PDB entry 5VXH | X-ray diffraction, 1.84 A resolution | chains A and B

[Chain A (and B)]
Molecule: 3-oxoacyl-[ACP] synthase III
From: Xanthomonas campestris pv. campestris (strain ATCC 33913 / DSM 3586 / NCPPB 528 / LMG 568 / P 25)
Notes: EC 2.3.1.41; chain B of this document is another copy of the same molecule, construct and numbering; everything in this record applies to it too
UniProtKB: Q8PDX2 (Q8PDX2_XANCP); residues 21-358 here correspond to UniProt positions 1-338 (UniProt number = residue number - 20)
Chain sequence (358 residues; row label = number of the first residue in the row):
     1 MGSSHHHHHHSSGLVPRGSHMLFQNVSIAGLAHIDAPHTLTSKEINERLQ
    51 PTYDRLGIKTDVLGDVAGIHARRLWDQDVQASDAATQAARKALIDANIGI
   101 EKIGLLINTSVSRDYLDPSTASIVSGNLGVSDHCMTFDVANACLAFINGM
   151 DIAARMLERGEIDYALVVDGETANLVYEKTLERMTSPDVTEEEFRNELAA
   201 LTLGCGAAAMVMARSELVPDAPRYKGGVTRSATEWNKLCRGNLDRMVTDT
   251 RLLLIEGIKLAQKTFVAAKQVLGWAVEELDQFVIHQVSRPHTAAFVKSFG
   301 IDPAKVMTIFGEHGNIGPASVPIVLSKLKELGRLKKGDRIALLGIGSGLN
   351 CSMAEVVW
Not modelled in the structure: 1-13 (chain B: 1-20, 238-249)
Sequence notes: initiating methionine (1); expression tag (2-20); engineered mutation Asp-117 (Glu97 in Q8PDX2)
UniProt features mapped onto this chain:
  - active site: Cys-143 (Acyl-thioester intermediate)
  - binding site (Mn(2+)): His-38, Asp-76
  - site: His-285 (Important for activity)

[Chain A / chain B interface]
Pairs across the interface - 81 pairs, chain A then chain B:
  Met-21(A) with Arg-159(B), hydrogen bond (backbone-side chain); Gly-160(B); Glu-161(B)
  Leu-22(A) with Arg-159(B), hydrogen bond (backbone-side chain)
  Phe-23(A) with Arg-159(B)
  Arg-113(A) with Leu-116(B)
  Leu-116(A) with Val-111(B)
  Asp-117(A) with Ala-142(B); Ser-347(B), hydrogen bond
  Pro-118(A) with Ser-347(B)
  Ser-119(A) with Ala-140(B)
  Ser-122(A) with Thr-233(B); Asn-236(B); Gly-348(B)
  Ile-123(A) with Asn-236(B)
  Ser-125(A) with Thr-233(B)
  Gly-126(A) with Thr-233(B); Asn-236(B); Lys-237(B)
  Val-130(A) with Thr-233(B)
  Ser-131(A) with Ser-231(B), hydrogen bond (backbone-side chain)
  Asp-132(A) with Arg-230(B); Ser-231(B), hydrogen bond (backbone-backbone); Lys-263(B), salt bridge
  His-133(A) with Arg-230(B), hydrogen bond
  Cys-134(A) with Ser-231(B), hydrogen bond (backbone-side chain)
  Met-135(A) with Thr-229(B)
  Thr-136(A) with Asn-141(B), hydrogen bond (backbone-side chain); Asn-350(B), hydrogen bond
  Phe-137(A) with Ala-140(B); Asn-141(B); Ile-152(B), hydrophobic
  Asp-138(A) with Val-139(B); Ala-140(B), hydrogen bond (backbone-backbone)
  Val-139(A) with Asp-138(B)
  Ala-140(A) with Arg-113(B); Ser-119(B); Phe-137(B); Asp-138(B), hydrogen bond (backbone-backbone)
  Asn-141(A) with Thr-136(B), hydrogen bond (side chain-backbone); Phe-137(B)
  Ala-142(A) with Asp-117(B)
  Ile-152(A) with Phe-137(B), hydrophobic
  Arg-155(A) with Met-156(B); Arg-159(B); Glu-161(B), salt bridge
  Met-156(A) with Arg-155(B)
  Glu-158(A) with Arg-159(B), salt bridge
  Arg-159(A) with Met-21(B), hydrogen bond (side chain-backbone); Leu-22(B); Phe-23(B); Glu-158(B), salt bridge
  Glu-161(A) with Arg-155(B), salt bridge
  Thr-229(A) with Met-135(B)
  Arg-230(A) with Asp-132(B); His-133(B), hydrogen bond
  Ser-231(A) with Ser-131(B), hydrogen bond (side chain-backbone); Asp-132(B), hydrogen bond (backbone-backbone); Cys-134(B), hydrogen bond (side chain-backbone)
  Thr-233(A) with Ser-122(B); Ser-125(B); Gly-126(B); Val-130(B)
  Asn-236(A) with Pro-118(B); Ser-122(B); Ile-123(B); Gly-126(B)
  Cys-239(A) with Asp-117(B); Pro-118(B)
  Arg-240(A) with Tyr-115(B), hydrogen bond; Asp-117(B)
  Gly-241(A) with Tyr-115(B); Leu-116(B), hydrogen bond (backbone-backbone); Asp-117(B), hydrogen bond (backbone-backbone)
  Asn-242(A) with Leu-116(B)
  Leu-243(A) with Leu-116(B)
  Lys-263(A) with Asp-132(B), salt bridge
  Ser-347(A) with Asp-117(B), hydrogen bond; Pro-118(B)
  Gly-348(A) with Ser-122(B)
  Asn-350(A) with Thr-136(B)
Other interface residues (no listed pair), chain A (49 interface residues in all): Val-111, Asn-127, Asn-148, Gly-160
Other interface residues (no listed pair), chain B (46 interface residues in all): Asn-148, Glu-234

[Overview]
The interface between chain A and chain B involves 49 residues on one side and 46 on the other; the contacts
include 21 hydrogen bonds and 6 salt bridges. Polar pairs include Asp-132(A)/Lys-263(B), Arg-155(A)/Glu-161(B)
and Glu-158(A)/Arg-159(B).
Both chains are 3-oxoacyl-[ACP] synthase III (Xanthomonas campestris pv. campestris (strain ATCC 33913 / DSM
3586 / NCPPB 528 / LMG 568 / P 25)). Entry 5VXH (Crystal structure of Xanthomonas campestris OleA E117D) was
determined by X-ray diffraction together with 5VXD, 5VXE, 5VXF, 5VXG and 5VXI from the same study.
